Entry 6UU1 (X-ray diffraction, 4.10 A resolution (low resolution: residue-level contacts below are approximate; hydrogen-bond / salt-bridge calls are withheld)); this record covers chains DDD and FFF of the 9 polymer chains in the assembly.

[Chain DDD]
Molecule: DNA-directed RNA polymerase subunit beta'
Source organism: Escherichia coli
Notes: EC 2.7.7.6
UniProt: P0A8T7 (RPOC_ECOLI); residues 1-1407 here = UniProt positions 1-1407
Sequence (1407 residues; each row starts with the number of its first residue):
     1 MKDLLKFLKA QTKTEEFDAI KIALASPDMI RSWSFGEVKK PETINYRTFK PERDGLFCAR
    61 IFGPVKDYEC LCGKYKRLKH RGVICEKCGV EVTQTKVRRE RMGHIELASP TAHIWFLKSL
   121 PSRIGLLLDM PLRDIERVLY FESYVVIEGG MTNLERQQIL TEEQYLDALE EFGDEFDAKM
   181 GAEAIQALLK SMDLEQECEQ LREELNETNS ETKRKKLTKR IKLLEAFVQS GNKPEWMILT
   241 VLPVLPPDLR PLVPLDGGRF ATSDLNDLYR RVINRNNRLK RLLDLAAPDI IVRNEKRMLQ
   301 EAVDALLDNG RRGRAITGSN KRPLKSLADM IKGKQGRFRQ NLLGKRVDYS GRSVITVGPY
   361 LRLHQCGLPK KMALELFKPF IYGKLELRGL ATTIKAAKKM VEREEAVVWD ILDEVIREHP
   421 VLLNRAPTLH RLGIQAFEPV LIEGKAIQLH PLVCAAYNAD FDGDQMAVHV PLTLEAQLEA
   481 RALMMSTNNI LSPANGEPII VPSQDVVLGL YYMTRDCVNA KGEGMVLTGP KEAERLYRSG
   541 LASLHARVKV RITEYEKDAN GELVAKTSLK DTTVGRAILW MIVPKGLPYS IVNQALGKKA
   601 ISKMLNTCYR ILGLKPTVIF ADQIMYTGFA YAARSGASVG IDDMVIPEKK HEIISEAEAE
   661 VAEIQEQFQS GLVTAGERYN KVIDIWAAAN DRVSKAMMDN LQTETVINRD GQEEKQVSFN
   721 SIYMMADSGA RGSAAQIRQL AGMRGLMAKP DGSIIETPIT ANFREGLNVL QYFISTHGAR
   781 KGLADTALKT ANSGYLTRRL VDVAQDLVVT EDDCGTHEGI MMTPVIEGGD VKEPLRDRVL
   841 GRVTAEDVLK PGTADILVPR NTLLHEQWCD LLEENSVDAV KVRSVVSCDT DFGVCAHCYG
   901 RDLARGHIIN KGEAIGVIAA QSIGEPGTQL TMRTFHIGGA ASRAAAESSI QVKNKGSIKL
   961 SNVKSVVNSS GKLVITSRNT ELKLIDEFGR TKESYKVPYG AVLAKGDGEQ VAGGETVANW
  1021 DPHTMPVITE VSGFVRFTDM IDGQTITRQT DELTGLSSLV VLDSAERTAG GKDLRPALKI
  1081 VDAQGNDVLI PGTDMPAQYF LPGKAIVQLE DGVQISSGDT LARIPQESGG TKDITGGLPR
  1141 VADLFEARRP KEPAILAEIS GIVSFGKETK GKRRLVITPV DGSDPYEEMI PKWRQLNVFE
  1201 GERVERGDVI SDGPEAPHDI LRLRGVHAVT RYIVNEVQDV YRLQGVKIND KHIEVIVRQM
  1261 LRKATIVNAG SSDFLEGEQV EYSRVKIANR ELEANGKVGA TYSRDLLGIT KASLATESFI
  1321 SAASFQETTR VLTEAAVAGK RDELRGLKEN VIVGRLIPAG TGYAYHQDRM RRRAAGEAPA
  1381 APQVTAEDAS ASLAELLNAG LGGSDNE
Disordered / not traced: 1-14, 1377-1407
Metal / ion sites: Zn2+ site 1: Cys72, Cys85, Cys88; Mg2+ site 1: Asp460, Asp462, Asp464; Mg2+ site 2: Asp460, Asp462 (together with CTP); Zn2+ site 2: Cys814, Cys898
Residues lining bound ligands: CTP: Arg425, Pro427, Asn458, Asp460, Asp462, Gln929, Met932, Arg933, His936
Curated features (UniProtKB/Swiss-Prot):
  - binding site (Zn(2+)): Cys70, Cys72, Cys85, Cys88, Cys814, Cys888, Cys895, Cys898
  - binding site (Mg(2+)): Asp460, Asp462, Asp464
  - modified residue: Lys983 (N6-acetyllysine)
  - mutagenesis: Gln504 (Q504P: Resistant to antibiotics salinamide A and B), Asn690 (N690D: Resistant to antibiotics salinamide A and B), Met697 (M697V: Resistant to antibiotics salinamide A and B), Ala735 (A735T: Resistant to antibiotics salinamide A and B), Arg738 (R738C/H/P/S: Resistant to antibiotics salinamide A and B), Ala748 (A748E: Resistant to antibiotics salinamide A and B), Pro758 (P758S/T: Resistant to antibiotics salinamide A and B), Phe763 (F763C: Resistant to antibiotics salinamide A and B), Ser775 (S775A: Resistant to antibiotics salinamide A and B), Ala779 (A779T/V: Resistant to antibiotics salinamide A and B), Arg780 (R780C: Resistant to antibiotics salinamide A and B), Gly782 (G782A/C: Resistant to antibiotics salinamide A and B), 1 further mutagenesis entry in UniProt

[Chain FFF]
Molecule: RNA polymerase sigma factor RpoS
Source organism: Escherichia coli K-12
UniProt: P13445 (RPOS_ECOLI); numbering as in UniProt (aligned over 1-328)
Sequence (336 residues; numbered 1 to 336; the number before each row is that of its first residue):
     1 MGQNTLKVHD LNEDAEFDEN GVEVFDEKAL VEEEPSDNDL AEEELLSQGA TQRVLDATQL
    61 YLGEIGYSPL LTAEEEVYFA RRALRGDVAS RRRMIESNLR LVVKIARRYG NRGLALLDLI
   121 EEGNLGLIRA VEKFDPERGF RFSTYATWWI RQTIERAIMN QTRTIRLPIH IVKELNVYLR
   181 TARELSHKLD HEPSAEEIAE QLDKPVDDVS RMLRLNERIT SVDTPLGGDS EKALLDILAD
   241 EKENGPEDTT QDDDMKQSIV KWLFELNAKQ REVLARRFGL LGYEAATLED VGREIGLTRE
   301 RVRQIQVEGL RRLREILQTQ GLNIEALFLE HHHHHH
Disordered / not traced: 1-52, 330-336
Construct notes: conflict Gly2 (Ser in P13445), Glu33 (Gln in P13445); expression tag (329-336)
Curated features (UniProtKB/Swiss-Prot):
  - DNA-binding region: Leu288 to Val307 (H-T-H motif)
  - region: Asp56 to Ala89 (Sigma-70 factor domain-1)
  - motif: Asp118 to Glu121 (Interaction with polymerase core subunit RpoC)
  - mutagenesis: Lys173 (K173E: Eliminates RpoS proteolysis. Lack of interaction with RssB), Glu174 (E174T: 2-fold increase in RpoS half-life. Does not affect interaction with RssB), Val177 (V177K: 3-fold increase in RpoS half-life), Tyr178 (Y178L: Does not affect RpoS half-life)

[How chain DDD and chain FFF interact]
Residue-residue contacts (80; chain DDD residue first):
  Glu42(DDD) - Arg166(FFF)
  Thr43(DDD) - Thr164(FFF)
  Thr43(DDD) - Ile165(FFF)
  Tyr46(DDD) - Ile165(FFF)
  Tyr46(DDD) - Pro168(FFF)
  Tyr46(DDD) - Ile171(FFF)
  Tyr46(DDD) - Leu215(FFF)
  Arg77(DDD) - Glu284(FFF)
  Tyr140(DDD) - Leu55(FFF)
  Tyr140(DDD) - Leu60(FFF)
  Glu162(DDD) - Glu64(FFF)
  Glu162(DDD) - Tyr67(FFF)
  Val253(DDD) - Leu238(FFF)
  Leu255(DDD) - Thr220(FFF)
  Leu255(DDD) - Leu238(FFF)
  Arg259(DDD) - Arg218(FFF)
  Arg259(DDD) - Thr220(FFF)
  Phe260(DDD) - Ile165(FFF)
  Phe260(DDD) - Ile219(FFF)
  Phe260(DDD) - Thr220(FFF)
  Ala261(DDD) - Ile219(FFF)
  Ala261(DDD) - Thr220(FFF)
  Thr262(DDD) - Ile219(FFF)
  Thr262(DDD) - Thr220(FFF)
  Thr262(DDD) - Ser221(FFF)
  Thr262(DDD) - Val222(FFF)
  Ser263(DDD) - Val222(FFF)
  Ser263(DDD) - Asp223(FFF)
  Asp264(DDD) - Ser221(FFF)
  Asp264(DDD) - Asp223(FFF)
  Asp267(DDD) - Thr164(FFF)
  Arg270(DDD) - Gln161(FFF)
  Arg270(DDD) - Thr164(FFF)
  Arg271(DDD) - Asp118(FFF)
  Asn274(DDD) - Gln161(FFF)
  Arg275(DDD) - Asp118(FFF)
  Arg278(DDD) - Asp118(FFF)
  Arg278(DDD) - Glu121(FFF)
  Arg278(DDD) - Glu122(FFF)
  Arg278(DDD) - Leu125(FFF)
  Arg278(DDD) - Gln161(FFF)
  Arg281(DDD) - Glu122(FFF)
  Arg281(DDD) - Leu125(FFF)
  Leu282(DDD) - Glu121(FFF)
  Leu282(DDD) - Leu125(FFF)
  Pro288(DDD) - Arg92(FFF)
  Pro288(DDD) - Ile95(FFF)
  Pro288(DDD) - Glu96(FFF)
  Ile290(DDD) - Glu64(FFF)
  Ile290(DDD) - Glu96(FFF)
  Ile291(DDD) - Ile95(FFF)
  Ile291(DDD) - Leu99(FFF)
  Ile291(DDD) - Glu121(FFF)
  Ile291(DDD) - Asn124(FFF)
  Arg293(DDD) - Glu64(FFF)
  Asn294(DDD) - Tyr61(FFF)
  Asn294(DDD) - Glu121(FFF)
  Glu295(DDD) - Glu121(FFF)
  Arg297(DDD) - Tyr61(FFF)
  Arg297(DDD) - Glu64(FFF)
  Met298(DDD) - Leu117(FFF)
  Met298(DDD) - Asp118(FFF)
  Arg322(DDD) - Pro225(FFF)
  Arg322(DDD) - Ser230(FFF)
  Gln335(DDD) - Ser230(FFF)
  Lys378(DDD) - Glu247(FFF)
  Tyr382(DDD) - Glu247(FFF)
  Thr392(DDD) - Gln320(FFF)
  Thr392(DDD) - Gly321(FFF)
  Thr392(DDD) - Leu322(FFF)
  Thr393(DDD) - Asp254(FFF)
  Ile394(DDD) - Thr250(FFF)
  Ile394(DDD) - Asp254(FFF)
  Lys395(DDD) - Gln251(FFF)
  Lys395(DDD) - Leu329(FFF)
  Ala396(DDD) - Leu322(FFF)
  Lys398(DDD) - Glu247(FFF)
  Lys398(DDD) - Gln251(FFF)
  Lys399(DDD) - Phe328(FFF)
  Lys399(DDD) - Leu329(FFF)
Also at the interface, not in a pair above, chain DDD (49 interface residues in all): Ile44, Thr95, Glu301, Asn320, Lys325, Arg346, Glu386, Arg403
Also at the interface, not in a pair above, chain FFF (55 interface residues in all): Ala57, Ile120, Ile128, Arg163, Leu167, Glu217, Thr224, Glu231, Lys232, Lys242, Asp248, Ser258, Ala285, Glu325

[In short]
The interface between chain DDD and chain FFF involves 49 residues on one side and 55 on the other. Bound to
chain DDD: CTP. From UniProt: 8 Zn2+-binding residues, 3 Mg2+-binding residues and 13 mutagenesis sites on
chain DDD.
Here chain DDD is DNA-directed RNA polymerase subunit beta' (Escherichia coli) and chain FFF is RNA polymerase
sigma factor RpoS (Escherichia coli K-12). Entry 6UU1 (E. coli sigma-S transcription initiation complex with a
4-nt RNA and a CTP ("Fresh" crystal soaked ...) was determined by X-ray diffraction together with 6UTV, 6UTW,
6UTX, 6UTY, 6UTZ, 6UU0 and 11 further entries from the same study.
